1PO9 - chain A; structure by X-ray diffraction, 2.00 A resolution.

Chain A:
Name: Isoaspartyl dipeptidase
From: Escherichia coli
Notes: EC 3.4.19.-
Reference sequence: P39377 (IADA_ECOLI); numbering as in UniProt (aligned over 1-390)
Sequence (390 residues; each row starts with the number of its first residue):
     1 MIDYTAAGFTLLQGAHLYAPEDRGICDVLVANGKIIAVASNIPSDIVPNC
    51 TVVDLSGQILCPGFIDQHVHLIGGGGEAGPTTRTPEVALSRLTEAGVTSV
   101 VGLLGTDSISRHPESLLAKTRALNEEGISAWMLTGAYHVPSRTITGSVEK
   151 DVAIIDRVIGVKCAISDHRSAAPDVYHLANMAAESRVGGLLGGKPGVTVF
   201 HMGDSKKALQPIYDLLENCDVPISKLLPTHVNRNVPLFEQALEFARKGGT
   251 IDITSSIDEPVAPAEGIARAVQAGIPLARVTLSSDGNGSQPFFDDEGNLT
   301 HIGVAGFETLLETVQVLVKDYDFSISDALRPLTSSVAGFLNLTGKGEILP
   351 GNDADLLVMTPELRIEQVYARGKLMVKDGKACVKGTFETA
Not modelled in the structure: 289-303, 389-390
Differences from the reference sequence: modified residue (162)
Modified / non-standard residues: Lys-162 (lysine nz-carboxylic acid; KCX)
Metal / ion sites: Zn2+ site 1: His-68, His-70, Lys-162, Asp-285; Zn2+ site 2: Lys-162, His-201, His-230

Overview:
The Zn2+ site 1 is built by His-68, His-70, Lys-162 and Asp-285. Lys-162, His-201 and His-230 coordinate Zn2+
site 2.
Chain A is Isoaspartyl dipeptidase (Escherichia coli); the structure, Crytsal structure of isoaspartyl
dipeptidase, was determined by X-ray diffraction together with 1POJ and 1POK from the same study.
